Entry 8DBW (electron microscopy, 4.10 A resolution (low resolution: residue-level contacts below are approximate; hydrogen-bond / salt-bridge calls are withheld)); this record covers chains B and W of the 22 polymer chains in the assembly.

Chain B:
Molecule: ATP synthase subunit alpha
From: Escherichia coli
Notes: EC 7.1.2.2
UniProt: A0A7U9G3U3 (A0A7U9G3U3_ECOLX); residues 2-513 here = UniProt positions 2-513
Sequence (512 residues; numbered 2 to 513; the number before each row is that of its first residue):
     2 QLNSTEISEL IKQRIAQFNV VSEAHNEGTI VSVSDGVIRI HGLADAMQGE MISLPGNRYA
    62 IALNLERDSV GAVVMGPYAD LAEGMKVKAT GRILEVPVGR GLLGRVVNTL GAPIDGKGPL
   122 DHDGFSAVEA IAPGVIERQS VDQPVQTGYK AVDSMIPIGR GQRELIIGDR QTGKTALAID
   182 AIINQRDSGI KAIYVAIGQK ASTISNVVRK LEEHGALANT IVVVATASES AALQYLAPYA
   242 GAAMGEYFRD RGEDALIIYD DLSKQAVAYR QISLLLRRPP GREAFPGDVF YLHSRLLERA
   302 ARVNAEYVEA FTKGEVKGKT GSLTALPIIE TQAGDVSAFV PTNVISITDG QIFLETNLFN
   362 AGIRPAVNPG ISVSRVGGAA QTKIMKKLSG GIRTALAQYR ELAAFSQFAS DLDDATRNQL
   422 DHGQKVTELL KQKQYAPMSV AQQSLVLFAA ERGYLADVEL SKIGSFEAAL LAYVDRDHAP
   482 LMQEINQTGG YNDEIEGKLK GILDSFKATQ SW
Disordered / not traced: 2-6, 512-513
Sequence notes: conflict A47 (Cys in A0A7U9G3U3), A90 (Cys in A0A7U9G3U3), A193 (Cys in A0A7U9G3U3), A243 (Cys in A0A7U9G3U3), N419 (Lys in A0A7U9G3U3)
Ion coordination: Mg2+: T176 (together with ATP)
Ligand contacts: ATP (adenosine-5'-triphosphate): D170, R171, Q172, T173, G174, K175, T176, A177, F360, R365, P366, Q433, K434, Q435

Chain W:
Molecule: ATP synthase subunit delta
From: Escherichia coli
UniProt: V0ZA15 (V0ZA15_ECOLX); residues 2-174 here correspond to UniProt positions 3-175 (UniProt number = residue number + 1)
Sequence (173 residues; each row starts with the number of its first residue):
     2 EFITVARPYA KAAFDFAVEH QSVERWQDML AFAAEVTKNE QMAELLSGAL APETLAESFI
    62 AVAGEQLDEN GQNLIRVMAE NGRLNALPDV LEQFIHLRAV SEATAEVDVI SAAALSEQQL
   122 AKISAAMEKR LSRKVKLNAK IDKSVMAGVI IRAGDMVIDG SVRGRLERLA DVL
Sequence notes: conflict A64 (Cys65 in V0ZA15), A140 (Cys141 in V0ZA15)

How chain B and chain W interact:
Contacting residue pairs (28; chain B residue first):
  R15(B) with V173(W); L174(W)
  I16(B) with L170(W)
  F19(B) with R166(W); R169(W); L170(W)
  N20(B) with R169(W)
  V21(B) with R166(W)
  S23(B) with I159(W); D160(W); G161(W)
  E24(B) with V158(W); I159(W)
  A25(B) with R131(W); V158(W); I159(W)
  H26(B) with M157(W); V158(W)
  N27(B) with D156(W); M157(W)
  E28(B) with R153(W); D156(W); V158(W)
  G43(B) with D156(W)
  L44(B) with D156(W)
  A45(B) with D156(W)
  R68(B) with R8(W)
  D69(B) with T5(W)
Also at the interface, not in a pair above, chain B (19 interface residues in all): I12, V22, N58
Also at the interface, not in a pair above, chain W (17 interface residues in all): I4, D172

In short:
19 residues of chain B and 17 residues of chain W are in contact. Chain B binds ATP.
Chain B is ATP synthase subunit alpha and chain W is ATP synthase subunit delta, both from Escherichia coli;
the structure, E. coli ATP synthase imaged in 10mM MgATP State3 "down" Fo classified, was determined by
electron microscopy together with 8DBP, 8DBQ, 8DBR, 8DBS, 8DBT, 8DBU and 8DBV from the same study.
